PDB entry 4V1A | electron microscopy, 3.40 A resolution | chains f and g of the 23 polymer chains in the assembly

== Chain f ==
Molecule: Mitoribosomal protein ML42, MRPL42
Organism: Sus scrofa
Chain sequence (142 residues; each row starts with the number of its first residue; X marks 24 residues of unknown identity (built as UNK)):
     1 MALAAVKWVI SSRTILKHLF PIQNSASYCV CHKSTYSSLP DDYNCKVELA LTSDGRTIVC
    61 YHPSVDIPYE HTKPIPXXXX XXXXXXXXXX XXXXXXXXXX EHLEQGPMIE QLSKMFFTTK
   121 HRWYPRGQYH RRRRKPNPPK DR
Disordered / not traced: 1-34

== Chain g ==
Molecule: Mitoribosomal protein ML43, MRPL43
Organism: Sus scrofa
Reference sequence: F1S8U4 (F1S8U4_PIG); numbering as in UniProt (aligned over 1-159)
Chain sequence (159 residues; numbered 1 to 159; the number before each row is that of its first residue):
     1 MTARGTASRF LTSVLHNGLG RYVQQLQRLS FSLSRDAPSS RGAREFVERE VTDFARRNPG
    61 VVIYVNPRPC CVPRVVAEYL NGAVREESIH CKSVEEIAAL VQKLADQSGL DVIRIRKPFH
   121 TDSPSIQGQW HPFTNKPTTL GGLRPREVQD PAPAQVQAQ
Disordered / not traced: 1, 150-159

== How chain f and chain g interact ==
Pairs across the interface (23):
  Tyr-43(f) / Asn-135(g)
  Asn-44(f) / Asn-135(g)  hydrogen bond
  His-62(f) / Gln-127(g)
  Glu-70(f) / Leu-140(g)
  Glu-70(f) / Gly-141(g)  hydrogen bond (backbone-backbone)
  His-71(f) / Thr-138(g)
  His-71(f) / Thr-139(g)  hydrogen bond (side chain-backbone)
  His-71(f) / Leu-140(g)
  His-71(f) / Gly-141(g)  hydrogen bond (backbone-backbone)
  His-71(f) / Gly-142(g)  hydrogen bond (backbone-backbone)
  Lys-73(f) / Gly-141(g)
  Lys-73(f) / Gly-142(g)  hydrogen bond (side chain-backbone)
  Lys-73(f) / Arg-144(g)
  Lys-135(f) / Arg-116(g)
  Pro-139(f) / Ser-8(g)
  Pro-139(f) / Phe-10(g)
  Asp-141(f) / Phe-10(g)
  Asp-141(f) / Lys-117(g)  salt bridge
  Asp-141(f) / His-120(g)  salt bridge
  Arg-142(f) / His-120(g)
  Arg-142(f) / Thr-121(g)
  Arg-142(f) / Asp-122(g)
  Arg-142(f) / Pro-124(g)
Other interface residues (no listed pair), chain f (13 interface residues in all): Ile-67, Thr-72, Lys-140
Other interface residues (no listed pair), chain g (19 interface residues in all): Thr-134, Lys-136, Pro-137

== In short ==
The interface between chain f and chain g involves 13 residues on one side and 19 on the other; the contacts
include 6 hydrogen bonds and 2 salt bridges. Among the polar pairs are Asp-141(f)/Lys-117(g),
Asp-141(f)/His-120(g) and Asn-44(f)/Asn-135(g).
Chain f is Mitoribosomal protein ML42, MRPL42 and chain g is Mitoribosomal protein ML43, MRPL43, both from Sus
scrofa; the structure, Structure of the large subunit of the mammalian mitoribosome, part 2 of 2, was
determined by electron microscopy.
